6YEN - chain A; structure by X-ray diffraction, 1.42 A resolution.

# Chain A
Name: Beta-lactamase
Organism: Escherichia coli K-12
Notes: EC 3.5.2.6
UniProt: P00811 (AMPC_ECOLI); residues 4-361 here correspond to UniProt positions 20-377 (UniProt number = residue number + 16)
Chain sequence (358 residues; each row starts with the number of its first residue):
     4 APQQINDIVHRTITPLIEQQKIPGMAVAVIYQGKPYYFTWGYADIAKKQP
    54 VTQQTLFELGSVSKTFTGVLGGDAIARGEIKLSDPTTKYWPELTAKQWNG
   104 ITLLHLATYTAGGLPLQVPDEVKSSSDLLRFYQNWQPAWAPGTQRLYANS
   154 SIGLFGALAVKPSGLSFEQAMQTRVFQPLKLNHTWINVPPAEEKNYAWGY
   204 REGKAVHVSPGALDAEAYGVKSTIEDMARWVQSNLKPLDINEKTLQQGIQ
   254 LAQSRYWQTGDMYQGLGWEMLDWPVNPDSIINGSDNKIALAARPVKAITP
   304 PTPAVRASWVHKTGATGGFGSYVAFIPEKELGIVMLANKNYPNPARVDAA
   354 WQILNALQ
Glycans and other covalent adducts: compound KJK linked to Ser64
Ion coordination: Zn2+ site 1 near His13 (its only coordinating residue here); Zn2+ site 2 near Glu21 (its only coordinating residue here); Na+ near Asp217 (its only coordinating residue here)
Ligand contacts:
  - K9K ((10aR)-2-(((1r,4R)-4-((2-aminoethyl)amino)cyclohexyl)methyl)-6-carboxy-4-hydroxy-4,10a-dihydro-10H-benzo[5,6][1,2]oxaborinino[2,3-b][1,4,2]oxazaborol-4-uide): Asn102, Pro140, Ala141, Trp142, Ala143
  - KJK ((3R)-3-[2-[4-(2-azanylethylamino)cyclohexyl]ethanoylamino]-2-oxidanyl-3,4-dihydro-1,2-benzoxaborinine-8-carboxylic acid): Gly63, Lys67, Leu119, Gln120, Tyr150, Asn152, Tyr221, Asn289, Leu293, Lys315, Thr316, Gly317, Ala318, Thr319, Gly320, Asn343, Asn346
Curated features (UniProtKB/Swiss-Prot):
  - active site: Ser64 (Acyl-ester intermediate)
  - binding site (a beta-lactam): Ser64, Gln120, Tyr150, Asn152, Ala318, Asn343
Reported in the primary citation:
  - binding site for KJK: Ser64, Gln120, Asn152, Lys315, Thr316, Ala318, Asn346
  - catalytic residues: Ser64
  - binding site for K9K: Ala98, Asn102, Pro140, Ala141, Ala143

# In short
Chain A binds compound K9K. Covalently linked compound KJK: at Ser64. From UniProt: active-site residue Ser64
and 6 beta-lactam-binding residues. From the paper: the catalytic residue Ser64; a binding site for KJK at
Ser64, Gln120 and Asn152 among others.
Chain A is Beta-lactamase (Escherichia coli K-12); the structure, Crystal structure of AmpC from E. coli with
Taniborbactam (VNRX-5133), was determined by X-ray diffraction (same publication as 6T3D, 6YEO and 6YPD).
